3G3R - chain A; structure by X-ray diffraction, 2.00 A resolution.

# Chain A
Protein: Vacuolar transporter chaperone 4
Source organism: Saccharomyces cerevisiae
Reference sequence: P47075 (VTC4_YEAST); numbering as in UniProt (aligned over 189-480)
Chain sequence (295 residues; each row starts with the number of its first residue):
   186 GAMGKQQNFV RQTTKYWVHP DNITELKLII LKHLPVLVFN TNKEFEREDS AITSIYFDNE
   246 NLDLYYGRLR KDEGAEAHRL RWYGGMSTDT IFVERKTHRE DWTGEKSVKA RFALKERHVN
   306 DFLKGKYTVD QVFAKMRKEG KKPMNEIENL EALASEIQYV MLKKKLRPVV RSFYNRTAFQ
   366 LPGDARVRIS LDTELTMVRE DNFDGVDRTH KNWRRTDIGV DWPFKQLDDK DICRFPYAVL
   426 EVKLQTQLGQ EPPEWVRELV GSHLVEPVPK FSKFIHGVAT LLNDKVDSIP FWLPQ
Unresolved in the structure: 186-194
Differences from the reference sequence: expression tag (186-188)
Swiss-Prot annotation at these positions:
  - active site: Lys458
  - binding site (ATP): Lys200, Arg264, Arg266, Lys281, Lys294, Tyr359, Arg361
  - binding site (Mn(2+)): Glu426
  - mutagenesis: Arg264 (R264A: Decreases nucleotide binding by a factor of 2.5 and reduces catalytic activity. Decreases nucleotide binding by a factor of 20 and abolishes catalytic activity; when associated with A-266), Arg266 (R266A: Decreases nucleotide binding by a factor of 4 and reduces catalytic activity. Decreases nucleotide binding by a factor of 20 and abolishes catalytic activity; when associated with A-264), Glu426 (E426A: Reduces ATP turnover and polyP synthesis)
Bound ions: Na+ near Asp274 (its only coordinating residue here); Mn2+: Glu426 (together with AMP-PNP)
Small-molecule neighbours: AMP-PNP (ANP; phosphoaminophosphonic acid-adenylate ester): Lys200, Tyr241, Arg264, Arg266, Lys281, Lys294, Tyr359, Arg361, Asp377, Glu426, Phe456, Ser457, Lys458

# In short
Ligands of chain A: AMP-PNP. Curated annotation (UniProt) lists active-site residue Lys458, 7 ATP-binding
residues, Mn2+-binding residue Glu426 and 3 mutagenesis sites.
Chain A is Vacuolar transporter chaperone 4 (Saccharomyces cerevisiae); the structure, Crystal structure of a
eukaryotic polyphosphate polymerase in complex with AppNHp-Mn2+, was determined by X-ray diffraction together
with 3G3O, 3G3Q, 3G3T and 3G3U from the same study.
